Entry 8EPQ (electron microscopy, 3.30 A resolution); this record covers chains A and C of the 3 polymer chains in the assembly.

Chain A (and C):
Protein: Spike glycoprotein
Organism: Severe acute respiratory syndrome coronavirus 2
Notes: chain C of this document is another copy of the same molecule, construct and numbering; everything in this record applies to it too
UniProtKB: P0DTC2 (SPIKE_SARS2); residue numbers follow UniProt; this construct covers 27-1147
Chain sequence (1121 residues; numbered 27 to 1147; the number before each row is that of its first residue):
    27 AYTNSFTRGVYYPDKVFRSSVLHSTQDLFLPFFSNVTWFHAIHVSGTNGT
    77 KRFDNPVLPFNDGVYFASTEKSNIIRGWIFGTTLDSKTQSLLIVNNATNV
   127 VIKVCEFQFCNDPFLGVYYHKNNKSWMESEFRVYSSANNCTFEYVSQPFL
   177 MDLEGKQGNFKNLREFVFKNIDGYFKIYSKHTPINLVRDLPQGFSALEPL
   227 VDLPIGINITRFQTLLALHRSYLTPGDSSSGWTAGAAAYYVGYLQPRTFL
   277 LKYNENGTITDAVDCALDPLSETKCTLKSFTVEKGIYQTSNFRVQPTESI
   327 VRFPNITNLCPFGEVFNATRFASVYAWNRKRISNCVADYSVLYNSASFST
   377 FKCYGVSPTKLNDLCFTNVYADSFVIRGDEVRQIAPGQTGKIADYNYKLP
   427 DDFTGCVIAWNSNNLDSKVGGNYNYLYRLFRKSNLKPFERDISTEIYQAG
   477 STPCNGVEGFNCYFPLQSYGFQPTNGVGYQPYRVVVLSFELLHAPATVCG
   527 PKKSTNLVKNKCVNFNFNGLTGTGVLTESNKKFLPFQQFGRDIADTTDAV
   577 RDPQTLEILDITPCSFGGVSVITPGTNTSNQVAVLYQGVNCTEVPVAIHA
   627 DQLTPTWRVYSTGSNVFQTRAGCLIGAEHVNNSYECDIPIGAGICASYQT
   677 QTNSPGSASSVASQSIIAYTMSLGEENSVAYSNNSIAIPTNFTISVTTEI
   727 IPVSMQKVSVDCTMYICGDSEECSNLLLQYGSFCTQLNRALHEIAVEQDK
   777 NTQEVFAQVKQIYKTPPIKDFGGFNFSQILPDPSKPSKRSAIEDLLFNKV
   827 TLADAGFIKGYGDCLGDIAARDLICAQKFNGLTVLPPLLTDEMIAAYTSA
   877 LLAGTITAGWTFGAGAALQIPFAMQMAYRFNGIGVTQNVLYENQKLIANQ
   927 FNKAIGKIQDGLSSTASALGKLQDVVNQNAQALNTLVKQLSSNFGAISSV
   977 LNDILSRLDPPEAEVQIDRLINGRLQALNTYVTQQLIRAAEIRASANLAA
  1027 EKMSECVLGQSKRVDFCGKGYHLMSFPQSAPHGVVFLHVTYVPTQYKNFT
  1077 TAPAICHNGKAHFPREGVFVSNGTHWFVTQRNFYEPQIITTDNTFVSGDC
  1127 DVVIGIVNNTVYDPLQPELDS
Disordered / not traced: 70-77, 144-155, 173-185, 246-262, 445-446, 624-640, 677-687, 826-852 (chain C: 70-77, 144-155, 173-185, 246-262, 445-446, 469-488, 624-640, 677-687, 829-852)
Sequence notes: conflict G614 (Asp in P0DTC2), G682 (Arg in P0DTC2), S683 (Arg in P0DTC2), 24 further conflict positions vs the reference (P0DTC2) not listed
Swiss-Prot annotation at these positions:
  - region: N280 to C301 (Putative superantigen), R403 to D405 (Integrin-binding motif), N448 to F456 (Immunodominant HLA epitope recognized by the CD8+), P681, A684 (Putative superantigen), S816 to Y837 (Fusion peptide 1), K835 to F855 (Fusion peptide 2)
  - site: R815, S816 (Cleavage)
  - glycosylation: N61 (N-linked (GlcNAc...) (hybrid) asparagine), N74 (N-linked (GlcNAc...) (complex) asparagine), N122 (N-linked (GlcNAc...) (hybrid) asparagine), N149 (N-linked (GlcNAc...) (complex) asparagine), N165 (N-linked (GlcNAc...) (complex) asparagine), N234 (N-linked (GlcNAc...) (high mannose) asparagine), N282 (N-linked (GlcNAc...) (complex) asparagine), T323 (O-linked (GalNAc) threonine), S325 (O-linked (HexNAc...) serine), N331 (N-linked (GlcNAc...) (complex) asparagine), N343 (N-linked (GlcNAc...) (complex) asparagine), N603 (N-linked (GlcNAc...) (hybrid) asparagine), N616 (N-linked (GlcNAc...) (complex) asparagine), N657 (N-linked (GlcNAc...) (complex) asparagine), T676 (O-linked (GlcNAc...) threonine), T678 (O-linked (GlcNAc...) threonine), N709 (N-linked (GlcNAc...) (high mannose) asparagine), N717 (N-linked (GlcNAc...) (hybrid) asparagine), N801 (N-linked (GlcNAc...) (hybrid) asparagine), N1074 (N-linked (GlcNAc...) (hybrid) asparagine) and 2 more in UniProt
Cystine bridges: C131-C166, C291-C301, C336-C361, C379-C432, C480-C488, C538-C590, C617-C649, C662-C671, C738-C760, C743-C749, C1082-C1126
Covalent attachments: N-acetylglucosamine (NAG) linked to N61, N122, N165, N234, N282, N331, N343, N603, N616, N657, N709, N717, N801, N1074, N1098, N1134
Small-molecule neighbours: N-acetylglucosamine (NAG; 2-acetamido-2-deoxy-beta-D-glucopyranose): A892, A893, L894

How chain A and chain C interact:
Pairs across the interface - 132 pairs, chain A then chain C:
  Y38(A) - L560(C)
  D40(A) - H519(C)  salt bridge
  K41(A) - H519(C)
  K41(A) - F562(C)
  K41(A) - Q564(C)
  V42(A) - Q563(C)  hydrogen bond (backbone-side chain)
  V42(A) - F565(C)
  V42(A) - R567(C)
  F43(A) - K558(C)
  F43(A) - F559(C)  hydrophobic
  F43(A) - Q563(C)
  F43(A) - F565(C)  hydrogen bond (backbone-backbone)
  F43(A) - G566(C)
  F43(A) - R567(C)  hydrogen bond (backbone-backbone)
  R44(A) - D571(C)  salt bridge
  K113(A) - I468(C)
  Q115(A) - R466(C)
  T167(A) - N354(C)
  T167(A) - R466(C)
  F168(A) - R357(C)
  D198(A) - F464(C)
  Y200(A) - Y396(C)  hydrogen bond
  Y200(A) - E516(C)  hydrogen bond
  P225(A) - F562(C)  hydrophobic
  D228(A) - L518(C)
  P230(A) - R355(C)  hydrogen bond (backbone-side chain)
  P230(A) - R357(C)
  P230(A) - N394(C)
  P230(A) - Y396(C)
  I231(A) - R355(C)  hydrogen bond (backbone-side chain)
  G232(A) - F464(C)
  N234(A) - K462(C)
  N234(A) - E465(C)  hydrogen bond
  N282(A) - K558(C)
  M740(A) - F318(C)  hydrophobic
  M740(A) - F592(C)  hydrophobic
  D745(A) - F318(C)
  Q755(A) - S968(C)
  Q755(A) - N969(C)  hydrogen bond
  Q755(A) - F970(C)  hydrogen bond (backbone-backbone)
  Y756(A) - Q965(C)
  Y756(A) - S968(C)
  G757(A) - Q965(C)
  G757(A) - S968(C)  hydrogen bond (backbone-side chain)
  S758(A) - Q965(C)
  F759(A) - Q965(C)
  Q762(A) - T961(C)  hydrogen bond
  H768(A) - Q314(C)  hydrogen bond
  Q784(A) - K1045(C)
  K786(A) - E701(C)
  Q787(A) - E701(C)  hydrogen bond
  Q787(A) - N703(C)  hydrogen bond
  I788(A) - L699(C)
  I788(A) - G700(C)
  I788(A) - E701(C)  hydrogen bond (backbone-backbone)
  I788(A) - E702(C)
  I788(A) - N703(C)  hydrogen bond (backbone-backbone)
  Y789(A) - N703(C)
  K790(A) - E702(C)  salt bridge
  K790(A) - Y707(C)
  P792(A) - Y707(C)  hydrophobic
  Q853(A) - D568(C)
  Q853(A) - T572(C)  hydrogen bond
  K854(A) - P589(C)  hydrogen bond (side chain-backbone)
  F855(A) - F592(C)
  N856(A) - P589(C)
  N856(A) - F592(C)
  G857(A) - F592(C)
  L861(A) - Q613(C)
  P863(A) - A668(C)  hydrogen bond (backbone-backbone)
  L864(A) - P665(C)  hydrophobic
  L864(A) - G667(C)
  L864(A) - A668(C)
  L864(A) - G669(C)  hydrogen bond (backbone-backbone)
  T866(A) - A668(C)
  M869(A) - G669(C)
  A872(A) - L699(C)  hydrophobic
  Y873(A) - L699(C)
  W886(A) - I712(C)  hydrophobic
  W886(A) - R1107(C)
  A890(A) - Y1072(C)  hydrophobic
  A892(A) - Y1072(C)  hydrophobic
  A893(A) - S704(C)
  A893(A) - V705(C)
  A893(A) - A706(C)
  L894(A) - V705(C)
  L894(A) - A706(C)
  L894(A) - S711(C)
  L894(A) - I712(C)
  L894(A) - A713(C)
  L894(A) - N1074(C)
  Q895(A) - V705(C)
  Q895(A) - A706(C)
  Q895(A) - Y707(C)
  Q895(A) - S708(C)
  Q895(A) - S711(C)
  I896(A) - I712(C)  hydrophobic
  P897(A) - N709(C)
  P897(A) - S711(C)
  M900(A) - T1077(C)
  Y904(A) - R1107(C)
  Q913(A) - P1090(C)
  N914(A) - F1089(C)
  N914(A) - F1121(C)
  N914(A) - S1123(C)  hydrogen bond
  Y917(A) - P1079(C)
  Y917(A) - F1089(C)  hydrophobic
  E918(A) - V1128(C)
  Q920(A) - I1130(C)
  V963(A) - A570(C)  hydrophobic
  N978(A) - T547(C)
  L981(A) - K386(C)  hydrogen bond (backbone-side chain)
  S982(A) - K386(C)
  S982(A) - L390(C)
  R983(A) - G381(C)  hydrogen bond (side chain-backbone)
  R983(A) - V382(C)
  R983(A) - S383(C)  hydrogen bond (backbone-backbone)
  R983(A) - K386(C)
  R983(A) - T430(C)
  L984(A) - G381(C)
  L984(A) - K386(C)  hydrogen bond (backbone-side chain)
  D994(A) - R995(C)  salt bridge
  Q1002(A) - Q1002(C)
  R1019(A) - E1017(C)  salt bridge
  E1027(A) - R1039(C)  salt bridge
  S1030(A) - V1040(C)
  E1031(A) - R1039(C)  salt bridge
  E1031(A) - V1040(C)
  R1039(A) - R1039(C)
  E1111(A) - S1123(C)
  L1141(A) - L1141(C)  hydrophobic
  E1144(A) - L1145(C)
Also at the interface, not in a pair above, chain A (99 interface residues in all): N165, K202, E224, G283, G413, R765, E769, P793, L858, T859, L865, T887, K964, D985, N1005, T1009, L1012, I1013, L1034, G1035, L1145
Also at the interface, not in a pair above, chain C (98 interface residues in all): A520, I569, T588, S591, I666, M697, Q954, G971, P987, T1006, T1009, Q1010, I1013, D1041, F1042, F1075, V1094, V1129

Overview:
The interface between chain A and chain C involves 99 residues on one side and 98 on the other; the contacts
include 26 hydrogen bonds and 7 salt bridges. Polar contacts include D40(A)-H519(C), R44(A)-D571(C) and
K790(A)-E702(C). Ligands of chain A: N-acetylglucosamine.
Both chains are Spike glycoprotein (Severe acute respiratory syndrome coronavirus 2). Entry 8EPQ (Cryo-EM
structure of SARS-CoV-2 Spike trimer S2D14 with two RBDs exposed) was determined by electron microscopy (same
publication as 8EPN and 8EPP).
